PDB entry 8GU1 | X-ray diffraction, 2.65 A resolution | chains A and B

[Chain A (and B)]
Name: Putative amino acid-binding periplasmic ABC transporter protein
Organism: Candidatus Liberibacter asiaticus str. psy62
Notes: chain B of this document is another copy of the same molecule, construct and numbering; everything in this record applies to it too
UniProtKB: C6XGT2 (C6XGT2_LIBAP); residues 2-241 here correspond to UniProt positions 35-274 (UniProt number = residue number + 33)
Amino-acid sequence (241 residues; numbered 1 to 241; the number before each row is that of its first residue):
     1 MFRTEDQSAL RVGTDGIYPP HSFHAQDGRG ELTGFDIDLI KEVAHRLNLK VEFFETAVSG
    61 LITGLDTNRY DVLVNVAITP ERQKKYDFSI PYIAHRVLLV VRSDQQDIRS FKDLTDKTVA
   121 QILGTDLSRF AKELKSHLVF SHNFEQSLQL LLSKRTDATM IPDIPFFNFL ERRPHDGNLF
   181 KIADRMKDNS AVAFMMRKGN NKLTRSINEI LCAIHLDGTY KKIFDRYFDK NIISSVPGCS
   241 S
Unresolved in the structure: 1-7
Sequence notes: initiating methionine (1)
Disulfides: Cys212-Cys239

[Interface between chain A and chain B]
Residue-residue contacts (55; chain A residue first):
  Ile78(A) - Cys212(B)  hydrophobic
  Ile78(A) - Cys239(B)  hydrophobic
  Ile78(A) - Ser240(B)  hydrogen bond (backbone-backbone)
  Thr79(A) - Ser240(B)
  Thr79(A) - Ser241(B)
  Pro80(A) - Leu216(B)  hydrophobic
  Pro80(A) - Ser240(B)
  Pro80(A) - Ser241(B)
  Gln83(A) - Arg205(B)  hydrogen bond (backbone-side chain)
  Gln83(A) - Asn208(B)  hydrogen bond (side chain-backbone)
  Gln83(A) - Glu209(B)
  Gln83(A) - Cys212(B)
  Lys84(A) - Arg205(B)
  Lys84(A) - Glu209(B)  salt bridge
  Tyr86(A) - Arg205(B)  hydrogen bond (backbone-side chain)
  Asp87(A) - Arg205(B)  salt bridge
  Ile90(A) - Pro91(B)
  Pro91(A) - Ile90(B)
  Ala94(A) - Pro237(B)  hydrophobic
  Asp188(A) - Gly238(B)
  Asn189(A) - Pro237(B)
  Asn189(A) - Gly238(B)  hydrogen bond (backbone-backbone)
  Ser190(A) - Pro237(B)
  Ser190(A) - Gly238(B)
  Ser190(A) - Ser240(B)  hydrogen bond
  Ala191(A) - Pro237(B)
  Ala191(A) - Gly238(B)  hydrogen bond (backbone-backbone)
  Lys198(A) - Arg205(B)
  Asn201(A) - Asn201(B)
  Lys202(A) - Lys198(B)
  Arg205(A) - Gln83(B)
  Arg205(A) - Tyr86(B)
  Arg205(A) - Phe88(B)  hydrogen bond (side chain-backbone)
  Asn208(A) - Gln83(B)  hydrogen bond (backbone-side chain)
  Glu209(A) - Gln83(B)
  Glu209(A) - Lys84(B)  salt bridge
  Cys212(A) - Ile78(B)  hydrophobic
  Cys212(A) - Gln83(B)
  His215(A) - Asp188(B)  salt bridge
  Leu216(A) - Pro80(B)  hydrophobic
  Pro237(A) - Ala94(B)  hydrophobic
  Pro237(A) - Asn189(B)
  Pro237(A) - Ala191(B)  hydrophobic
  Gly238(A) - Asp188(B)
  Gly238(A) - Asn189(B)  hydrogen bond (backbone-backbone)
  Gly238(A) - Ser190(B)
  Gly238(A) - Ala191(B)  hydrogen bond (backbone-backbone)
  Cys239(A) - Ile78(B)  hydrogen bond (side chain-backbone)
  Cys239(A) - Thr79(B)
  Ser240(A) - Ile78(B)  hydrogen bond (backbone-backbone)
  Ser240(A) - Thr79(B)  hydrogen bond (backbone-side chain)
  Ser240(A) - Pro80(B)
  Ser240(A) - Ser190(B)  hydrogen bond
  Ser241(A) - Thr79(B)  hydrogen bond
  Ser241(A) - Asp126(B)
Also at the interface, not in a pair above, chain A (31 interface residues in all): Ala77, Asp126, Val236
Also at the interface, not in a pair above, chain B (31 interface residues in all): Ala77, Asp87, His215, Val236

[Overview]
The chain A/chain B interface involves 31 residues from each chain; the contacts include 16 hydrogen bonds and
4 salt bridges. Among the polar pairs are Lys84(A)-Glu209(B), Asp87(A)-Arg205(B) and His215(A)-Asp188(B).
Both chains are Putative amino acid-binding periplasmic ABC transporter protein (Candidatus Liberibacter
asiaticus str. psy62). Entry 8GU1 (Crystal Structure of putative amino acid binding periplasmic ABC
transporter protein from Candidatus Liberibacter asiaticus in ...) was determined by X-ray diffraction (same
publication as 8GTU).
